8EHI - chains R and J of the 8 polymer chains in the assembly; structure by electron microscopy, 5.50 A resolution (low resolution: residue-level contacts below are approximate; hydrogen-bond / salt-bridge calls are withheld).

[Chain R]
Molecule: 19-nt RNA strand
Sequence (19 nucleotides; each row starts with the number of its first residue):
     1 UCAUCCGGCG AUGUGUGCU
Unresolved in the structure: 1-9

[Chain J]
Molecule: DNA-directed RNA polymerase subunit beta'
Source organism: Escherichia coli
Notes: EC 2.7.7.6
UniProtKB: C3SIA2 (C3SIA2_ECOLX); numbering as in UniProt (aligned over 2-1407)
Chain sequence (1407 residues; numbered 1 to 1407; the number before each row is that of its first residue):
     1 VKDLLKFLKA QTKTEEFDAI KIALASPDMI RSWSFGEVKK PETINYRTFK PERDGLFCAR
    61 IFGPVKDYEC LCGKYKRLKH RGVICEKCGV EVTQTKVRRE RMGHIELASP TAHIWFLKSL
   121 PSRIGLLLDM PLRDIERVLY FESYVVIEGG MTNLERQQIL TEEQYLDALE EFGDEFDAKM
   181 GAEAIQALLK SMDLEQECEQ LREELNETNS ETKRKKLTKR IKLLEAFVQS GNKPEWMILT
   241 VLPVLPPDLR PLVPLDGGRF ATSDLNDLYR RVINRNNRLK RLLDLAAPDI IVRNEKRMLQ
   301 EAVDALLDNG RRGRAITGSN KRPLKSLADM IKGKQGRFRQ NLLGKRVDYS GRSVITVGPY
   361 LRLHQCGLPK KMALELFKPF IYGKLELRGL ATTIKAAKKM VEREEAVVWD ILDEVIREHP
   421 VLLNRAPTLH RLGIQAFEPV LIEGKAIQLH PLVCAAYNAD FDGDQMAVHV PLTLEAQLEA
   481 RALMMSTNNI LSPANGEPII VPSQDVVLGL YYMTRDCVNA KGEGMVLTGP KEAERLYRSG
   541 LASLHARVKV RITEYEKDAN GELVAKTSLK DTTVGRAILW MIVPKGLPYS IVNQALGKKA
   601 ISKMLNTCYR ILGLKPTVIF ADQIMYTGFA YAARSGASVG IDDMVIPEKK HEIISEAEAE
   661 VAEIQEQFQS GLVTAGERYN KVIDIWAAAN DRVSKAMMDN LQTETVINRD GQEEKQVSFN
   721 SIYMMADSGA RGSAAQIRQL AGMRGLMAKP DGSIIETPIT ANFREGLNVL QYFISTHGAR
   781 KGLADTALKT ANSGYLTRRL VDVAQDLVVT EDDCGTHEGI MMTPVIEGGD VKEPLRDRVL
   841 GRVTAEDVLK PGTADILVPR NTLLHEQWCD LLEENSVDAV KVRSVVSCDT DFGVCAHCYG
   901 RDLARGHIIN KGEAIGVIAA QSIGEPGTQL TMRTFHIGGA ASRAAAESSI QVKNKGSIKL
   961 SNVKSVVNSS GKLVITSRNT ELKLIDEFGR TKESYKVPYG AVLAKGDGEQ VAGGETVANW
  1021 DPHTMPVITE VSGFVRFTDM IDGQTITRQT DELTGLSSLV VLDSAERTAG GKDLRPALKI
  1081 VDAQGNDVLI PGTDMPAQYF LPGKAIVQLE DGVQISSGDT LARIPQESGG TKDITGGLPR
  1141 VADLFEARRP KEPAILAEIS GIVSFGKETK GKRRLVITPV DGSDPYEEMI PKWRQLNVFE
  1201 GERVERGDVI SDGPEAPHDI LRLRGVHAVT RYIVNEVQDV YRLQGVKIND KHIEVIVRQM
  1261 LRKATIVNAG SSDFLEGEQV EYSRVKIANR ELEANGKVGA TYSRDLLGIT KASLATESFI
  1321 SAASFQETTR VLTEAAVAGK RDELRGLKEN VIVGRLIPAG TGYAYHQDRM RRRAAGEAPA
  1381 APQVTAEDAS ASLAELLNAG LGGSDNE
Unresolved in the structure: 1-15, 934-947, 1127-1133, 1374-1407
Differences from the reference sequence: expression tag (1)
Bound ions: Zn2+ site 1: Cys70, Cys72, Cys85, Cys88; Mg2+: Asp460, Asp462; Zn2+ site 2: Cys814, Cys888, Cys895, Cys898

[Interface between chain R and chain J]
Residue-residue contacts (7; chain R residue first):
  G10(R) - Val253(J)
  G10(R) - Ala261(J)
  U12(R) - Arg322(J)
  U12(R) - Lys325(J)
  G13(R) - Arg322(J)
  U19(R) - Arg425(J)
  U19(R) - Asp464(J)
Other interface residues (no listed pair), chain R (5 interface residues in all): C18
Other interface residues (no listed pair), chain J (13 interface residues in all): Thr262, Gln335, Ala426, Pro427, Asp462, Gly463, Gln465

[In short]
5 residues of chain R face 13 of chain J across their interface. The Zn2+ site 1 is built by Cys70(J),
Cys72(J), Cys85(J) and Cys88(J). Asp460(J) and Asp462(J) coordinate Mg2+.
Chain R is a 19-nt RNA strand and chain J is DNA-directed RNA polymerase subunit beta' (Escherichia coli); the
structure, Cryo-EM structure of his-elemental paused elongation complex with an unfolded TL (2), was
determined by electron microscopy, deposited together with 8EG7, 8EG8, 8EGB, 8EH8, 8EH9, 8EHA and 8EHF.
